Entry 4S0N (X-ray diffraction, 1.50 A resolution); this record covers chains A and B of the 8 polymer chains in the assembly.

== Chain A (and B) ==
Name: Helicase-like transcription factor
Organism: Homo sapiens
Notes: EC 3.6.4.-, 6.3.2.-; fragment: HIRAN Domain; chain B of this document is another copy of the same molecule, construct and numbering; everything in this record applies to it too
UniProtKB: Q14527 (HLTF_HUMAN); residues 55-180 here = UniProt positions 55-180
Chain sequence (130 residues; row label = number of the first residue in the row):
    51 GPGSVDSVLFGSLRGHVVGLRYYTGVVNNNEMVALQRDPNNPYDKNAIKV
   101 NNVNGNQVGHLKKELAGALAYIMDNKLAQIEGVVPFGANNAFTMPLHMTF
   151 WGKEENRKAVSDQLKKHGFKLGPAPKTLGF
Not modelled in the structure: 51-55, 178-180 (chain B: 51-55)
Differences from the reference sequence: expression tag (51-54)
Metal / ion sites: Na+: Leu-70, Tyr-73
Residues lining bound ligands: thymidine-5'-phosphate (TMP): Gln-86, Arg-87, Asp-88, Pro-89, Asn-90, Lys-99
Swiss-Prot annotation at these positions:
  - cross-link: Lys-112 (Glycyl lysine isopeptide (Lys-Gly) (interchain with G-Cter in SUMO2))
Reported in the primary citation:
  - binding site for the 10-nt DNA strand: Arg-71, Tyr-72, Tyr-73, Asn-91, Tyr-93, Asp-94, His-110, Lys-113, Phe-142
  - conformationally variable residues (order/disorder transition): Val-68, Lys-113, Glu-114
  - mutagenesis - N91A, D94A, H110A, K113E: decreased binding to ssDNA
  - mutagenesis - R71E, Y72A/Y93A, D94A, H110A: decreased catalytic activity

== How chain A and chain B interact ==
Contacting residue pairs (6; chain A residue first):
  Arg-64(A) / Arg-64(B)
  Arg-64(A) / Leu-178(B)
  His-66(A) / Gly-179(B)  hydrogen bond (side chain-backbone)
  His-66(A) / Phe-180(B)
  Lys-112(A) / Phe-180(B)  hydrogen bond (side chain-backbone)
  Thr-143(A) / Phe-180(B)  hydrogen bond (side chain-backbone)

== Summary ==
Chain A and chain B each contribute 4 residues to their interface, with 3 hydrogen bonds. Polar contacts
include His-66(A)/Gly-179(B), Lys-112(A)/Phe-180(B) and Thr-143(A)/Phe-180(B). From the paper: a binding site
for the 10-nt DNA strand at Arg-71(A), Tyr-72(A) and Tyr-73(A) among others; N91A, D94A and H110A of chain A,
among others, reduce binding to ssDNA; 6 substitutions were tested in all.
Both chains are Helicase-like transcription factor (Homo sapiens). Entry 4S0N (Crystal Structure of HLTF HIRAN
Domain bound to DNA) was determined by X-ray diffraction.
